Entry 8QKH (electron microscopy, 4.15 A resolution (low resolution: residue-level contacts below are approximate; hydrogen-bond / salt-bridge calls are withheld)); this record covers chains S and b of the 8 polymer chains in the assembly.

# Chain S
Name: Non-cytoplasmic protein
Organism: Staphylococcus phage 812
UniProt: A0A0U1WIM1 (A0A0U1WIM1_9CAUD); residues 1-152 here = UniProt positions 1-152
Sequence (152 residues; row label = number of the first residue in the row):
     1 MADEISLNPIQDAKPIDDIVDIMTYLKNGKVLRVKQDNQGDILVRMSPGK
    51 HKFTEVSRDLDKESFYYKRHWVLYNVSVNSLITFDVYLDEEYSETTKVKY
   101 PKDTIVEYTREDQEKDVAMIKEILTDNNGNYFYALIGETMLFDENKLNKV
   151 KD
Unresolved in the structure: 1-4

# Chain b
Name: Putative neck protein
Organism: Staphylococcus phage 812
UniProt: A1YTN6 (A1YTN6_9CAUD); numbering as in UniProt (aligned over 1-302)
Sequence (302 residues; row label = number of the first residue in the row):
     1 MVNSMFGGDLDPYEKSLNYEYPYHPSGNPKHIDVSEIDNLTLADYGWSPD
    51 AVKAYMFGIVVQNPDTGQPMGDEFYNHILERAVGKAERALDISILPDTQH
   101 EMRDYHETEFNSYMFVHAYRKPILQVENLQLQFNGRPIYKYPANWWKVEH
   151 LAGHVQLFPTALMQTGQSMSYDAVFNGYPQLAGVYPPSGATFAPQMIRLE
   201 YVSGMLPRKKAGRNKPWEMPPELEQLVIKYALKEIYQVWGNLIIGAGIAN
   251 KTLEVDGITETIGTTQSAMYGGASAQILQINEDIKELLDGLRAYFGYNMI
   301 GL
Unresolved in the structure: 1-15, 162-189

# How chain S and chain b interact
Pairs across the interface - 9 pairs, chain S then chain b:
  Asp-59(S) / Thr-66(b)
  Asp-59(S) / Gln-68(b)
  Phe-65(S) / Glu-73(b)
  Tyr-66(S) / Glu-73(b)
  Tyr-67(S) / Gln-68(b)
  Lys-68(S) / Gln-68(b)
  His-70(S) / Gly-67(b)
  His-70(S) / Gln-68(b)
  His-70(S) / Pro-69(b)
Also at the interface, not in a pair above, chain S (7 interface residues in all): Arg-58

# Overview
7 residues of chain S face 5 of chain b across their interface.
Chain S is Non-cytoplasmic protein and chain b is Putative neck protein, both from Staphylococcus phage 812;
the structure, Neck of phage 812 virion (C6), was determined by electron microscopy, deposited together with
8Q01, 8Q1I, 8Q7D, 8QEK, 8QEM, 8QJE, 8R5G and 8R69.
